7XSZ - chains B and P of the 33 polymer chains in the assembly; structure by electron microscopy, 3.40 A resolution.

Chain B:
Name: DNA-directed RNA polymerase subunit beta
From: Komagataella phaffii
Notes: EC 2.7.7.6
UniProtKB: C4QZQ7 (C4QZQ7_KOMPG); residues 1-1227 here = UniProt positions 1-1227
Chain sequence (1227 residues; row label = number of the first residue in the row):
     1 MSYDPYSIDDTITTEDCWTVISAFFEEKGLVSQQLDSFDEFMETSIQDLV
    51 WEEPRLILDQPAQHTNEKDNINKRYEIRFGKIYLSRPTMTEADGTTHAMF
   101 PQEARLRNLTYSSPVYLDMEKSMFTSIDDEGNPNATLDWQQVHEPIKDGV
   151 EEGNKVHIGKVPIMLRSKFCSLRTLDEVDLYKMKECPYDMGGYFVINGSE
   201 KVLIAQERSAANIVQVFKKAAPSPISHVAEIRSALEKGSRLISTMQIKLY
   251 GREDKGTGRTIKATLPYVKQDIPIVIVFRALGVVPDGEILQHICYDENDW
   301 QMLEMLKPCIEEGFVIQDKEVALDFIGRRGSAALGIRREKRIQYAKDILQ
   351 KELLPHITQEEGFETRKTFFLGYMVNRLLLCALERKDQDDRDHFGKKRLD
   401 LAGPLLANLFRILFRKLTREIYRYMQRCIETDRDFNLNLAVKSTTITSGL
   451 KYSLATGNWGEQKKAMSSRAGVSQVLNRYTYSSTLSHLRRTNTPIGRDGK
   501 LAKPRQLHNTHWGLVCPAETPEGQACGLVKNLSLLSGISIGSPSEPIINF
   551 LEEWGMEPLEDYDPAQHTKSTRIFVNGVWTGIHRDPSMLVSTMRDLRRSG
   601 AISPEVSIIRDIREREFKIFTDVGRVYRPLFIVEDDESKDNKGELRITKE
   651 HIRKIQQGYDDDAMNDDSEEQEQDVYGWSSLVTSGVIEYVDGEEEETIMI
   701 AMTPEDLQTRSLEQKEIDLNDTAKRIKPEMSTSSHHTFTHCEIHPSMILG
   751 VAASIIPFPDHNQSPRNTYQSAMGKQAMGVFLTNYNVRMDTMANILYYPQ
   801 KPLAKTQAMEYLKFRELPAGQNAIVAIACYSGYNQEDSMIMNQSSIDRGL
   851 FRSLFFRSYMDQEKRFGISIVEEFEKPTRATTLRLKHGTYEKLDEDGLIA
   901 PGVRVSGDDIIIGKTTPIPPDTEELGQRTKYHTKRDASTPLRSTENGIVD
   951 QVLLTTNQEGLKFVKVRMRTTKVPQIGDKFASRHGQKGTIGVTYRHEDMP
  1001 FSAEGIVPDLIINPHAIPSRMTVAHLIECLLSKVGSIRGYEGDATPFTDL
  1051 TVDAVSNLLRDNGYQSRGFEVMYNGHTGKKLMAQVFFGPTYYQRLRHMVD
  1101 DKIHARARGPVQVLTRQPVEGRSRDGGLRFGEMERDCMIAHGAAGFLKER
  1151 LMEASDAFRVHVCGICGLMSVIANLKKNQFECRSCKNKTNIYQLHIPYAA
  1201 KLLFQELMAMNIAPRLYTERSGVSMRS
Disordered / not traced: 1-8, 65-68, 129-152, 663-674, 710-719, 1223-1227
Metal / ion sites: Zn2+: Cys1163, Cys1166, Cys1182, Cys1185

Chain P:
Molecule: 20-nt RNA strand
Sequence (20 nucleotides; each row starts with the number of its first residue; numbers below 1 keep their minus sign (G-7 is residue -7)):
    -7 GCUUGUGCUGUCUUCGUCCA
Metal / ion sites: Mg2+: C10, C11 (shared with 2 residues of chain A)

Interface between chain B and chain P:
Pairs across the interface (19; chain B residue first):
  Gly471(B) - U6(P)  sugar contact
  Gln474(B) - U6(P)  phosphate contact
  Gln474(B) - C7(P)  sugar contact
  Arg490(B) - G8(P)  salt bridge to the phosphate
  Glu522(B) - A12(P)  base contact
  Gln776(B) - G8(P)  hydrogen bond to the phosphate
  Gln776(B) - U9(P)  hydrogen bond to the phosphate
  Arg879(B) - G-3(P)  salt bridge to the phosphate
  Arg879(B) - U-2(P)  salt bridge to the phosphate
  Leu885(B) - U-2(P)  phosphate contact
  Lys886(B) - C0(P)  base contact
  His887(B) - U-2(P)  base contact
  His887(B) - G-1(P)  hydrogen bond to the base
  Lys979(B) - U9(P)  hydrogen bond to the phosphate
  Lys979(B) - C10(P)  salt bridge to the phosphate
  Lys987(B) - C10(P)  salt bridge to the phosphate
  His1097(B) - U9(P)  sugar contact
  Arg1124(B) - U1(P)  salt bridge to the phosphate
  Arg1124(B) - G2(P)  salt bridge to the phosphate
Other interface residues (no listed pair), chain B (20 interface residues in all): Ala470, Gly523, Ala772, Arg884, Asp936, Gln1112, Val1119
Other interface residues (no listed pair), chain P (14 interface residues in all): U5, C11

Overview:
20 residues of chain B and 14 residues of chain P are in contact, with 4 hydrogen bonds and 7 salt bridges.
Among the polar pairs are His887(B)-G-1(P), Gln776(B)-G8(P) and Gln776(B)-U9(P). C10(P) and C11(P) coordinate
Mg2+. Cys1163(B), Cys1166(B), Cys1182(B) and Cys1185(B) coordinate Zn2+.
Chain B is DNA-directed RNA polymerase subunit beta (Komagataella phaffii) and chain P is a 20-nt RNA strand;
the structure, RNA polymerase II elongation complex transcribing a nucleosome (EC115), was determined by
electron microscopy together with 7XN7, 7XSE, 7XSX, 7XT7, 7XTD and 7XTI from the same study.
